PDB entry 3COQ | X-ray diffraction, 2.40 A resolution | chains E and B of the 4 polymer chains in the assembly

# Chain E
Molecule: 20-nt DNA strand
Sequence (20 nucleotides; row label = number of the first residue in the row):
    21 TCCGGAGGAC TGTCCTCCGG

# Chain B
Protein: Regulatory protein GAL4
From: Saccharomyces cerevisiae
Notes: fragment: DNA binding domain with complete dimerization domain
UniProt: P04386 (GAL4_YEAST); residue numbers follow UniProt; this construct covers 8-96
Amino-acid sequence (89 residues; each row starts with the number of its first residue):
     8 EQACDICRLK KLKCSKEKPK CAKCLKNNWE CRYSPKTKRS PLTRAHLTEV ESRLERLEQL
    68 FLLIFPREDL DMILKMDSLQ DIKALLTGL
Swiss-Prot annotation at these positions:
  - DNA-binding region: Cys11 to Cys38 (Zn(2)-C6 fungal-type)
  - binding site (Zn(2+)): Cys11, Cys14, Cys21, Cys28, Cys31, Cys38
  - mutagenesis: Pro26 (P26L: Loss of DNA-binding)
What the authors report for this chain:
  - self-association interface (contacts with another copy of this molecule); pairs are residue here / residue on that copy: Ile80-Arg63 (hydrophobic contact)
  - mutagenesis - L67A/I71A (40.00 +/- 3.54 nM), L67A/I80A/L81A (2-fold), L67A/I89A (34.17 +/- 7.20 nM), L67A/L93A (44.38 +/- 3.20 nM): decreased binding to the 20-nt DNA strand
  - mutagenesis - L67A/I71A, L67A/I80A/L81A, L67A/I89A, L67A/L93A: decreased stability
  - contacts within the chain: Ile71-Phe72 (hydrophobic contact)

# How chain E and chain B interact
Residue-residue contacts - 10 pairs, chain E then chain B:
  DC22(E) with Lys17(B), salt bridge to the phosphate
  DC23(E) with Lys17(B), hydrogen bond to the base; Lys18(B), base contact
  DG24(E) with Lys18(B), hydrogen bond to the base
  DG25(E) with Lys18(B), hydrogen bond to the base
  DG32(E) with Leu49(B), sugar contact; Thr50(B), phosphate contact
  DT33(E) with Thr50(B), phosphate contact; Arg51(B), hydrogen bond to the phosphate
  DC34(E) with Arg51(B), salt bridge to the phosphate

# In short
Chain E and chain B form an interface of 7 and 5 residues respectively, with 4 hydrogen bonds and 2 salt
bridges. Polar pairs include DC23(E)-Lys17(B), DG24(E)-Lys18(B) and DG25(E)-Lys18(B). From the paper:
L67A/I71A, L67A/I80A/L81A and L67A/I89A of chain B, among others, reduce binding to the 20-nt DNA strand; a
self-association interface involving Ile80(B).
Here chain E is a 20-nt DNA strand and chain B is Regulatory protein GAL4 (Saccharomyces cerevisiae). Entry
3COQ (Structural Basis for Dimerization in DNA Recognition by Gal4) was determined by X-ray diffraction.
